3QV1 - chains A and C of the 6 polymer chains in the assembly; structure by X-ray diffraction, 2.00 A resolution.

Chain A (and C):
Protein: Glyceraldehyde-3-phosphate dehydrogenase A, chloroplastic
From: Arabidopsis thaliana
Notes: EC 1.2.1.13; chain C of this document is another copy of the same molecule, construct and numbering; everything in this record applies to it too
UniProtKB: P25856 (G3PA_ARATH); the construct lacks a stretch of the UniProt sequence and is renumbered around it, so the offset changes along the chain: -1 to 18 = UniProt 60-79; 19-34 = UniProt 82-97; 36-60 = UniProt 98-122; 61-122 = UniProt 124-185; 2 more segments
Chain sequence (337 residues; row label = number of the first residue in the row; note: 2 numbers in that range are skipped by the numbering (no residue carries them; nothing is unmodelled there); a row labelled like 18A-18B holds insertion residues (18A, then the next letters in order); numbers below 1 keep their minus sign (Ala-1 is residue -1)):
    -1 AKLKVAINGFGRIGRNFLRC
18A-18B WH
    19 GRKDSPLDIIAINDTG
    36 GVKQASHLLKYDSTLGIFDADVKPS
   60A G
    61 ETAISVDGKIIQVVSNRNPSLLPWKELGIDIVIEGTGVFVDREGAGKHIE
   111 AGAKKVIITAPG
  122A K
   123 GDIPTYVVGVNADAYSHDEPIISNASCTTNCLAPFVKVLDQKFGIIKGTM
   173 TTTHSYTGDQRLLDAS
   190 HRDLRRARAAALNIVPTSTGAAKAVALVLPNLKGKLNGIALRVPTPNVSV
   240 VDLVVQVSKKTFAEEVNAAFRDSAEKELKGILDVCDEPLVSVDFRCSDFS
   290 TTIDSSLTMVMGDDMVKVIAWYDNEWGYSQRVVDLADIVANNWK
Residues lining bound ligands: NAD (nicotinamide-adenine-dinucleotide): Asn6, Gly7, Phe8, Gly9, Arg10, Ile11, Asn31, Asp32, Thr33, Asn76, Arg77, Gly95, Thr96, Gly97, Val98, Phe99, Thr119, Ala120, Cys149, His176, Thr179, Asn313, Glu314, Tyr317
UniProt features mapped onto this chain:
  - active site: Cys149 (Nucleophile)
  - binding site (NADP(+)): Arg10, Ile11, Asp32, Arg77, Asn313
  - binding site (D-glyceraldehyde 3-phosphate): Ser148 to Thr150, Thr179, Arg195, Thr208, Gly209, Arg231
  - site: His176 (Activates thiol group during catalysis)

Chain A / chain C interface:
Contacting residue pairs (83; chain A residue first):
  Lys169(A) with Met300(C); Gly301(C), hydrogen bond (side chain-backbone); Asp303(C), salt bridge; Met304(C)
  Gly170(A) with Met300(C); Met304(C)
  Thr171(A) with Val243(C); Lys306(C)
  Thr173(A) with Asp241(C), hydrogen bond; Lys306(C), hydrogen bond
  Thr175(A) with Thr175(C); Ile203(C)
  Arg194(A) with Pro277(C); Leu278(C), hydrogen bond (side chain-backbone); Val279(C); Asp293(C), salt bridge; Ser295(C), hydrogen bond
  Arg197(A) with Val279(C); Val281(C); Asp282(C), salt bridge
  Leu201(A) with Thr234(C)
  Asn202(A) with Val279(C); Ser280(C), hydrogen bond; Val281(C)
  Ile203(A) with Thr175(C); Val232(C), hydrophobic; Thr234(C); Val279(C); Ser280(C), hydrogen bond (backbone-side chain); Trp310(C)
  Pro205(A) with Leu278(C); Leu296(C), hydrophobic; Trp310(C), hydrophobic
  Gly223(A) with Met300(C)
  Lys224(A) with Met300(C)
  Leu225(A) with Met300(C)
  Asn226(A) with Met298(C); Met300(C)
  Gly227(A) with Met298(C)
  Ile228(A) with Met298(C), hydrophobic; Lys306(C)
  Leu230(A) with Thr175(C); Val239(C), hydrophobic
  Val232(A) with Ile203(C), hydrophobic
  Pro233(A) with Pro233(C)
  Thr234(A) with Pro233(C)
  Asp241(A) with Thr173(C), hydrogen bond
  Val243(A) with Thr171(C); Val243(C), hydrophobic
  Gln245(A) with Gln245(C); Met304(C)
  Pro277(A) with Arg194(C)
  Leu278(A) with Arg194(C), hydrogen bond (backbone-side chain); Pro205(C)
  Val279(A) with Arg197(C); Asn202(C); Ile203(C)
  Ser280(A) with Asn202(C); Ile203(C), hydrogen bond (side chain-backbone)
  Val281(A) with Arg197(C); Asn202(C)
  Asp282(A) with Arg197(C), salt bridge
  Asp293(A) with Arg194(C), salt bridge
  Ser295(A) with Arg194(C), hydrogen bond
  Leu296(A) with Pro205(C), hydrophobic
  Met298(A) with Asn226(C); Gly227(C); Ile228(C), hydrophobic
  Met300(A) with Lys169(C); Gly170(C); Thr171(C); Asn226(C)
  Gly301(A) with Lys169(C), hydrogen bond (backbone-side chain)
  Asp303(A) with Lys169(C), salt bridge
  Met304(A) with Lys169(C); Gly170(C); Gln245(C)
  Lys306(A) with Thr171(C), hydrogen bond; Met172(C); Thr173(C), hydrogen bond
  Ile308(A) with Ile228(C), hydrophobic
  Trp310(A) with Ile203(C); Pro205(C), hydrophobic
Also at the interface, not in a pair above, chain A (48 interface residues in all): Met172, Leu193, Val204, Val237, Val239, Val244, Glu276
Also at the interface, not in a pair above, chain C (44 interface residues in all): Leu193, Leu201, Val204, Leu230, Val237, Val244, Glu276

In short:
48 residues of chain A face 44 of chain C across their interface, with 14 hydrogen bonds and 6 salt bridges.
Polar contacts include Lys169(A)-Asp303(C), Arg194(A)-Asp293(C) and Arg197(A)-Asp282(C). Ligands of chain A:
NAD.
Chain A and chain C are both Glyceraldehyde-3-phosphate dehydrogenase A, chloroplastic (Arabidopsis thaliana);
the structure, Crystal structure of the binary complex of photosyntetic A4 glyceraldehyde 3-phosphate
dehydrogenase (GAPDH) with cp12-2, both ..., was determined by X-ray diffraction together with 3RVD from the
same study.
